1LL0 - chains A and B; structure by X-ray diffraction, 3.43 A resolution.

# Chain A (and B)
Protein: Glycogenin-1
Source organism: Oryctolagus cuniculus
Notes: EC 2.4.1.186; chain B of this document is another copy of the same molecule, construct and numbering; everything in this record applies to it too
Reference sequence: P13280 (GLYG_RABIT); numbering as in UniProt (aligned over 1-332)
Chain sequence (339 residues; numbered -7 to 332; 1 number in that range is skipped by the numbering (no residue carries it; nothing is unmodelled there); the number before each row is that of its first residue; numbers below 1 keep their minus sign (Val-7 is residue -7)):
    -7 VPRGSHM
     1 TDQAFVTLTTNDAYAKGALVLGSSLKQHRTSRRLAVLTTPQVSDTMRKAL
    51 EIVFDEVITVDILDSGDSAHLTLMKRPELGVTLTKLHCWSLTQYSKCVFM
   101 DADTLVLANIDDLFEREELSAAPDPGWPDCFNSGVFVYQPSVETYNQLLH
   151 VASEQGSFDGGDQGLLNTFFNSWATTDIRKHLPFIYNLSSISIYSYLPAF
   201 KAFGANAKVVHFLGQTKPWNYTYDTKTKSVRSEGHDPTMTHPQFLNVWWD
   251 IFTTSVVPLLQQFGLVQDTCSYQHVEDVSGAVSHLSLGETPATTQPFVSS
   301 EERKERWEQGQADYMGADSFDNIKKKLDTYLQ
Unresolved in the structure: -7 to -2, 233-235, 267-332 (chain B: 233-238, 267-332)
Construct notes: expression tag (-7 to -2)

# Chain A / chain B interface
Pairs across the interface (49):
  Pro123(A) - Pro128(B)  hydrophobic
  Asp124(A) - Tyr196(B)
  Pro125(A) - Pro125(B)
  Pro125(A) - Gly126(B)
  Gly126(A) - Pro125(B)
  Gly126(A) - Ser192(B)  hydrogen bond (backbone-side chain)
  Trp127(A) - Phe184(B)  hydrophobic
  Trp127(A) - Tyr196(B)  hydrophobic
  Trp127(A) - Ala199(B)  hydrophobic
  Trp127(A) - Phe200(B)  hydrophobic
  Trp127(A) - Phe203(B)  hydrophobic
  Trp127(A) - Gly204(B)
  Pro128(A) - Pro123(B)  hydrophobic
  Pro128(A) - Phe184(B)  hydrophobic
  Asp129(A) - Pro183(B)
  Asp129(A) - Phe184(B)  hydrogen bond (side chain-backbone)
  Phe158(A) - Tyr196(B)
  Phe158(A) - Phe203(B)  hydrophobic
  Asp159(A) - Tyr196(B)  hydrogen bond
  Asp159(A) - Pro198(B)
  Gln163(A) - Tyr196(B)  hydrogen bond
  Ala174(A) - Ile178(B)
  Thr175(A) - Ile178(B)
  Thr176(A) - Ile178(B)
  Ile178(A) - Ala174(B)
  Ile178(A) - Thr175(B)
  Ile178(A) - Thr176(B)
  Ile178(A) - Ile178(B)  hydrophobic
  Ile178(A) - His181(B)
  His181(A) - Ile178(B)
  Pro183(A) - Asp129(B)
  Phe184(A) - Trp127(B)  hydrophobic
  Phe184(A) - Pro128(B)  hydrophobic
  Phe184(A) - Asp129(B)  hydrogen bond (backbone-side chain)
  Leu188(A) - Trp127(B)  hydrophobic
  Ser192(A) - Gly126(B)  hydrogen bond (side chain-backbone)
  Tyr196(A) - Asp124(B)
  Tyr196(A) - Gly126(B)
  Tyr196(A) - Trp127(B)  hydrophobic
  Tyr196(A) - Phe158(B)
  Tyr196(A) - Asp159(B)  hydrogen bond
  Tyr196(A) - Gln163(B)  hydrogen bond
  Pro198(A) - Phe158(B)
  Pro198(A) - Asp159(B)
  Ala199(A) - Trp127(B)  hydrophobic
  Phe200(A) - Trp127(B)  hydrophobic
  Phe203(A) - Trp127(B)  hydrophobic
  Phe203(A) - Phe158(B)  hydrophobic
  Gly204(A) - Trp127(B)
Interface residues without a listed pair, chain A (28 interface residues in all): Cys130, Ile185, Ala202
Interface residues without a listed pair, chain B (28 interface residues in all): Cys130, Ile185, Leu188, Ala202

# Overview
Chain A and chain B each contribute 28 residues to their interface, with 8 hydrogen bonds. Polar pairs include
Gly126(A)-Ser192(B), Asp129(A)-Phe184(B) and Asp159(A)-Tyr196(B).
Chain A and chain B are both Glycogenin-1 (Oryctolagus cuniculus); the structure, Crystal Structure of Rabbit
Muscle Glycogenin, was determined by X-ray diffraction, deposited together with 1LL2 and 1LL3.
